7EN3 - chains B and C of the 6 polymer chains in the assembly; structure by X-ray diffraction, 2.64 A resolution.

Chain B:
Molecule: Tubulin beta-2B chain
From: Bos taurus
UniProt: Q6B856 (TBB2B_BOVIN); numbering as in UniProt (aligned over 1-445)
Chain sequence (445 residues; each row starts with the number of its first residue):
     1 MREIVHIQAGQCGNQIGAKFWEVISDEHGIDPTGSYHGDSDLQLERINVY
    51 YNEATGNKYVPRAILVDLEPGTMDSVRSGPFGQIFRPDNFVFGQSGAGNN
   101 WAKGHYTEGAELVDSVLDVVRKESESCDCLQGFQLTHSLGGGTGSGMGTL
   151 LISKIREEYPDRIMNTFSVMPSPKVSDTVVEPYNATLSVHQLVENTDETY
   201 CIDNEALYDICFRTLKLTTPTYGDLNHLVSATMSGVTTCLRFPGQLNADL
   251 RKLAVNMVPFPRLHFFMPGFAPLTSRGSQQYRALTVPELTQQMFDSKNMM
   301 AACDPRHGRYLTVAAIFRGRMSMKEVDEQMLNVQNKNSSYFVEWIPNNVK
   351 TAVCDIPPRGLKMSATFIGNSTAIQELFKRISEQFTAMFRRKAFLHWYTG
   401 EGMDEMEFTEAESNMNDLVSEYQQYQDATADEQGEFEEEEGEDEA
Unresolved in the structure: 429-445
Bound ions: Mg2+: Glu69 (together with GDP)
Small-molecule neighbours:
  - GDP (guanosine-5'-diphosphate): Gly10, Gln11, Cys12, Gln15, Ile16, Asp67, Glu69, Asn99, Ser138, Gly140, Gly141, Gly142, Thr143, Gly144, Val169, Pro171, Val175, Ser176, Glu181, Asn204, Leu207, Tyr222, Leu225, Asn226
  - J6R ((2S,4R)-5-(4-fluorophenyl)-2-methyl-4-[[2-[(1R,3R)-4-methyl-3-[5-methylhexyl-[(2S,3S)-3-methyl-2-[[(2R)-1-methylpiperidin-2-yl]carbonylamino]pentanoyl]amino]-1-oxidanyl-pentyl]-1,3-thiazol-4-yl]carbonylamino]pentanoic acid): Gln11, Gln15, Pro173, Lys174, Val175, Ser176, Asp177, Tyr208, Pro220, Thr221, Tyr222, Gly223, Leu225, Asn226, Arg276

Chain C:
Molecule: Tubulin alpha-1B chain
From: Sus scrofa
UniProt: Q2XVP4 (TBA1B_PIG); residues 1-451 here = UniProt positions 1-451
Chain sequence (451 residues; row label = number of the first residue in the row):
     1 MRECISIHVGQAGVQIGNACWELYCLEHGIQPDGQMPSDKTIGGGDDSFN
    51 TFFSETGAGKHVPRAVFVDLEPTVIDEVRTGTYRQLFHPEQLITGKEDAA
   101 NNYARGHYTIGKEIIDLVLDRIRKLADQCTGLQGFLVFHSFGGGTGSGFT
   151 SLLMERLSVDYGKKSKLEFSIYPAPQVSTAVVEPYNSILTTHTTLEHSDC
   201 AFMVDNEAIYDICRRNLDIERPTYTNLNRLISQIVSSITASLRFDGALNV
   251 DLTEFQTNLVPYPRIHFPLATYAPVISAEKAYHEQLSVAEITNACFEPAN
   301 QMVKCDPRHGKYMACCLLYRGDVVPKDVNAAIATIKTKRSIQFVDWCPTG
   351 FKVGINYQPPTVVPGGDLAKVQRAVCMLSNTTAIAEAWARLDHKFDLMYA
   401 KRAFVHWYVGEGMEEGEFSEAREDMAALEKDYEEVGVDSVEGEGEEEGEE
   451 Y
Unresolved in the structure: 441-451
Bound ions: Ca2+: Asp39, Thr41, Gly44, Glu55
Small-molecule neighbours:
  - GTP (guanosine-5'-triphosphate): Gly10, Gln11, Ala12, Gln15, Ile16, Asp69, Asp98, Ala99, Ala100, Asn101, Asn102, Ser140, Gly142, Gly143, Gly144, Thr145, Gly146, Ile171, Pro173, Val177, Ser178, Thr179, Glu183, Asn206, Tyr224, Leu227, Asn228, Ile231
  - J6R ((2S,4R)-5-(4-fluorophenyl)-2-methyl-4-[[2-[(1R,3R)-4-methyl-3-[5-methylhexyl-[(2S,3S)-3-methyl-2-[[(2R)-1-methylpiperidin-2-yl]carbonylamino]pentanoyl]amino]-1-oxidanyl-pentyl]-1,3-thiazol-4-yl]carbonylamino]pentanoic acid): Ala247, Leu248, Val250, Pro325, Val328, Asn329, Ile332, Phe351, Val353, Ile355

How chain B and chain C interact:
Residue-residue contacts (37; chain B residue first):
  Asn99(B) with Glu254(C)
  Asp177(B) with Asn258(C), hydrogen bond (backbone-side chain); Gly350(C); Phe351(C), hydrogen bond (side chain-backbone); Lys352(C)
  Thr178(B) with Asn258(C); Lys352(C), hydrogen bond
  Val179(B) with Asn258(C), hydrogen bond (backbone-side chain); Pro348(C)
  Thr219(B) with Lys326(C)
  Ala387(B) with Trp346(C)
  Met388(B) with Trp346(C)
  Arg390(B) with Asp345(C), salt bridge; Trp346(C); Ser439(C), hydrogen bond
  Arg391(B) with Tyr262(C), hydrogen bond (backbone-side chain); Trp346(C); Glu434(C), hydrogen bond (side chain-backbone); Val435(C); Val437(C), hydrogen bond (side chain-backbone); Asp438(C); Ser439(C), hydrogen bond
  Lys392(B) with Tyr262(C)
  Ala393(B) with Pro261(C); Tyr262(C); Trp346(C), hydrophobic
  Phe394(B) with Thr257(C); Asn258(C); Val260(C); Pro261(C), hydrogen bond (backbone-backbone)
  His396(B) with Val260(C), hydrogen bond (side chain-backbone); Pro261(C); Tyr262(C); Pro263(C)
  Trp397(B) with Gln256(C); Thr257(C), hydrogen bond (side chain-backbone); Val260(C), hydrogen bond (side chain-backbone)
Interface residues without a listed pair, chain B (19 interface residues in all): Gln94, Ser95, Gly98, Val180, Leu395
Interface residues without a listed pair, chain C (25 interface residues in all): Met1, Arg2, Met313, Pro325, Asn329

Overview:
19 residues of chain B face 25 of chain C across their interface, with 13 hydrogen bonds and 1 salt bridge.
Among the polar pairs are Arg390(B)-Asp345(C), Asp177(B)-Asn258(C) and Asp177(B)-Phe351(C). Compound J6R is
bound between chain B and chain C. Bound to chain B: GDP.
Here chain B is Tubulin beta-2B chain (Bos taurus) and chain C is Tubulin alpha-1B chain (Sus scrofa). Entry
7EN3 (Crystal structure of tubulin in complex with Tubulysin analogue TGL) was determined by X-ray
diffraction.
